Entry 8U0V (electron microscopy, 3.89 A resolution); this record covers chains A and B of the 6 polymer chains in the assembly.

# Chain A
Protein: Peroxisomal ATPase PEX1
Organism: Saccharomyces cerevisiae
Notes: EC 3.6.4.-
UniProtKB: P24004 (PEX1_YEAST); residues 1-1043 here = UniProt positions 1-1043
Chain sequence (1054 residues; each row starts with the number of its first residue):
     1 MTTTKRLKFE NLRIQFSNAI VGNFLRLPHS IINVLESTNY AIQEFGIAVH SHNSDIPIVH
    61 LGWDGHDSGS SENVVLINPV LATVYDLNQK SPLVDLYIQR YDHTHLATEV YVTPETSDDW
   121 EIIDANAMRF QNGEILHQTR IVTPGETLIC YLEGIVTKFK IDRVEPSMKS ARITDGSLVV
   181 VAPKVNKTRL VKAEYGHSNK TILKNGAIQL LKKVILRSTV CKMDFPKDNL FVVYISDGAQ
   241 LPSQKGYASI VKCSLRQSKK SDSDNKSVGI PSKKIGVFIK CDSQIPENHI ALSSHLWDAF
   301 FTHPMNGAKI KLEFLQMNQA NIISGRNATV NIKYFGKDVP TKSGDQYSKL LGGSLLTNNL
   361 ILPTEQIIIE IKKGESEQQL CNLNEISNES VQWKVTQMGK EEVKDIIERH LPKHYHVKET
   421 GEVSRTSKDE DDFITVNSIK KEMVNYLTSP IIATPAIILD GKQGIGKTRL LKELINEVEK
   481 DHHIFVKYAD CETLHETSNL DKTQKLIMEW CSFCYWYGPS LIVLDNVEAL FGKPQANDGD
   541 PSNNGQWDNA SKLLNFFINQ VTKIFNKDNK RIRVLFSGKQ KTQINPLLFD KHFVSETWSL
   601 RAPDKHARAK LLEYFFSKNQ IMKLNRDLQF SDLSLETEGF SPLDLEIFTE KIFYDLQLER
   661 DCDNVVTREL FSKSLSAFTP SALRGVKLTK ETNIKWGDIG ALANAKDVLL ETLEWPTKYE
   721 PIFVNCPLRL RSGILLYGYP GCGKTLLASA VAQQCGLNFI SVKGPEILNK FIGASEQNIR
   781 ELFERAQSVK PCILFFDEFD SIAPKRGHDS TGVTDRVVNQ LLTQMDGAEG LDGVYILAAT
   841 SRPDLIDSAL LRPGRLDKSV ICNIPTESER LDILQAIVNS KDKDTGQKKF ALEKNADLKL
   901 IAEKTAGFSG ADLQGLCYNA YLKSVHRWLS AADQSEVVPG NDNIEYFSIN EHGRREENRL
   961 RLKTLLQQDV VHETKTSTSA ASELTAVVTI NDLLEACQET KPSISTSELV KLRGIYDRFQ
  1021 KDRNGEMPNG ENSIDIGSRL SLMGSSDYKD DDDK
Unresolved in the structure: 1-205, 1027-1054
Differences from the reference sequence: expression tag (1044-1054)
UniProt features mapped onto this chain:
  - binding site (ATP): Gly461 to Thr468, Gly738 to Thr745
  - mutagenesis: Lys467 (K467E: In PEX1pA1; no effect), Tyr488 (Y488A: Cells are able to grow on a medium with oleate as a sole carbon source), His495 (H495A: Cells are able to grow on a medium with oleate as a sole carbon source), Asp525 (D525Q: In PEX1pB1; no effect), Lys744 (K744A: In Amut mutant; abolished ATPase activity of the PEX1-PEX6 AAA ATPase complex; K744E: In PEX1pA2; decreased binding to PEX6. Results in accumulation of PEX5 on peroxisomal membranes), Phe771 (F771A: Cells are unable to grow on a medium with oleate as a sole carbon source), Asp797 (D797Q: In PEX1pB2; results in accumulation of PEX5 on peroxisomal membranes), Glu798 (E798A: In Bmut mutant; decreased ATPase activity of the PEX1-PEX6 AAA ATPase complex; E798Q: Abolished ATPase activity of the PEX1-PEX6 AAA ATPase complex)
What the authors report for this chain:
  - mutagenesis - K467S: unchanged localization

# Chain B
Protein: Peroxisomal ATPase PEX6
Organism: Saccharomyces cerevisiae
Notes: EC 3.6.4.-
UniProtKB: P33760 (PEX6_YEAST); residue numbers follow UniProt; this construct covers 1-1030
Chain sequence (1044 residues; each row starts with the number of its first residue; numbers below 1 keep their minus sign (Met-13 is residue -13)):
   -13 MGSSHHHHHH SQDPMKASLT FSLSGIYAPC SISRDIYLEY GDKKAECLYG TIRLPQYGPG
    47 CTPGKIVHCV LDDSLPFCSI VVPSKLFGFM PTQPTMDFCY FEPILDNVVP VLDSVTFLIN
   107 EQLYSKLMDL PQEMQQIQFL HYKYNINSME TVVHSRDILT SGLCQILNCS PFPQGLVDFT
   167 ETQLILVNDT EQKLSALKYA NEDEEYALPK IGTNSALSID LESLPCTISR DLLRPAPHIN
   227 DDNSIYAFTD AETLLRLDVT SGSFITVSNM GCVRLVKLFV LLLPNGFKKR TIYAPPKIIA
   287 SFPDCSVVTI SKSNIGHTDI PIANQVFISR VGGWLQSQKC FQNIILTTLK KFFSESKRIL
   347 CQNDLIPIAF DSSMADLNIA EENDESDDED ELGQYYKNDS LVWFFVTSAE LDCFSKDNSH
   407 FIIDPNRTKL ITTNITNRRP LPLSRSNLQR YYGFAETFYY DLHIFPYVRQ LVNILETSFN
   467 CSQRGITLNA SVLLHSTTNN VGKATMVRFA SKYLGIHLLE IDCLSLTSNS RQLDSTSKII
   527 GYIRAKCENV LPYASPAVIF LAHLDSILLD VNANQDPEAI KLQKSINFEM SKLLDDFTFK
   587 FPGTTFVGSV NNIDNVPSSF RSHMRFEILV PVPSEAQRLR IFQWYLSSHE LNRDVQQKVP
   647 VSYMDNISFS SLSSYSAGLT PLDIKSIVET ARMTATARFY QESKKCGWLP QSILITQEDL
   707 SKATSKARNE FSVSIGAPQI PNVTWDDIGG IDFVKGEILD TIDMPLKHPE LFTSGMKKRS
   767 GILFYGPPGT GKTLMAKAIA TNFSLNFFSV KGPELLNMYI GESEANVRRV FQKAREAKPC
   827 VIFFDEIDSV APKRGNQGDS GGVMDRIVSQ LLAELDGMST DADGVFVIGA TNRPDLLDEA
   887 LLRPGRFDKL LYLGIPDTDT KQLNILEALT RKFVLDNDVK LIELAKLCPF NYTGADFYAL
   947 CSDAMLNAMS RIARMVEKKV SQHNELTGEN ISTRRWFDKI ATKEDTKVVV KMEDFLKAQE
  1007 QLTPSVSRAE LNHYEAVRAN FEGA
Unresolved in the structure: -13 to 0
Differences from the reference sequence: initiating methionine (-13); expression tag (-12 to 0)
UniProt features mapped onto this chain:
  - binding site (ATP): Gly772 to Thr779
  - mutagenesis: Lys489 (K489A: In PEX6pA1; decreased binding to PEX15), Tyr528 (Y528A: Cells are able to grow on a medium with oleate as a sole carbon source), Lys778 (K778A: In PEX6pA2; increased amount of peroxisome-bound PEX6. Results in accumulation of PEX5 on peroxisomal membranes. In Amut mutant; abolished ATPase activity of the PEX1-PEX6 AAA ATPase complex), Tyr805 (Y805A: Cells are unable to grow on a medium with oleate as a sole carbon source), Asp831 (D831Q: In PEX6pB2; increased amount of peroxisome-bound PEX6. Results in accumulation of PEX5 on peroxisomal membranes), Glu832 (E832A: In Bmut mutant; abolished ATPase activity of the PEX1-PEX6 AAA ATPase complex; E832Q: Abolished ATP hydrolysis)

# Interface between chain A and chain B
Residue-residue contacts (105; chain A residue first):
  Gln463(A) - Ser605(B)  hydrogen bond (side chain-backbone)
  Gln463(A) - Ser608(B)  hydrogen bond
  Glu492(A) - Phe574(B)
  His495(A) - Lys567(B)  hydrogen bond (side chain-backbone)
  His495(A) - Ser571(B)
  Ser498(A) - Lys567(B)  hydrogen bond
  Ile647(A) - Met610(B)
  Ile647(A) - Arg611(B)
  Glu650(A) - Leu474(B)
  Glu650(A) - Arg611(B)
  Lys651(A) - Arg611(B)  hydrogen bond (side chain-backbone)
  Lys651(A) - Phe612(B)
  Phe653(A) - Cys467(B)  hydrophobic
  Tyr654(A) - Ile460(B)  hydrophobic
  Tyr654(A) - Leu474(B)  hydrogen bond (side chain-backbone)
  Tyr654(A) - Asn475(B)
  Tyr654(A) - Phe612(B)  hydrophobic
  Gln657(A) - Arg470(B)
  Leu658(A) - Asn459(B)
  Ser681(A) - Ser608(B)
  Arg684(A) - Ile599(B)
  Arg684(A) - Arg607(B)
  Gly741(A) - Arg889(B)
  Lys763(A) - Ala859(B)  hydrogen bond (side chain-backbone)
  Lys763(A) - Asp862(B)  salt bridge
  Pro765(A) - Ser855(B)
  Pro765(A) - Gln856(B)
  Leu768(A) - Arg852(B)
  Asn769(A) - Ile806(B)
  Lys770(A) - Tyr805(B)
  Lys770(A) - Ile806(B)
  Lys770(A) - Glu808(B)
  Phe771(A) - Asn560(B)
  Glu798(A) - Ser855(B)
  Glu798(A) - Leu858(B)
  Asp800(A) - Arg840(B)  salt bridge
  Ser801(A) - Arg840(B)
  His808(A) - Gly841(B)
  His808(A) - Asn842(B)
  Asp809(A) - Gly847(B)
  Leu845(A) - Arg840(B)
  Asp884(A) - Thr759(B)
  Asp884(A) - Ser760(B)
  Asp884(A) - Gly761(B)  hydrogen bond (side chain-backbone)
  Lys889(A) - Gly761(B)
  Phe890(A) - Met762(B)  hydrophobic
  Asp912(A) - Pro890(B)
  Tyr918(A) - Met762(B)  hydrophobic
  Tyr918(A) - Lys763(B)
  Tyr918(A) - Lys764(B)
  Tyr918(A) - Arg765(B)  hydrogen bond (side chain-backbone)
  Asn919(A) - Arg765(B)
  Tyr921(A) - Leu757(B)  hydrogen bond (side chain-backbone)
  Tyr921(A) - Phe758(B)  hydrophobic
  Tyr921(A) - Met762(B)  hydrophobic
  Leu922(A) - Phe758(B)  hydrophobic
  Leu922(A) - Arg765(B)
  Val925(A) - Leu757(B)  hydrophobic
  Val925(A) - Phe758(B)  hydrophobic
  His926(A) - Asp746(B)  salt bridge
  Leu929(A) - Met750(B)  hydrophobic
  Leu929(A) - His754(B)
  Asn943(A) - Thr176(B)
  Glu945(A) - Tyr110(B)
  Glu945(A) - Val173(B)
  Glu945(A) - Asn174(B)  hydrogen bond
  Glu945(A) - Thr176(B)
  Tyr946(A) - Tyr110(B)  hydrogen bond (backbone-side chain)
  Tyr946(A) - Leu172(B)
  Tyr946(A) - Val173(B)  hydrophobic
  Phe947(A) - Tyr110(B)  hydrogen bond (backbone-side chain)
  Phe947(A) - Met114(B)  hydrophobic
  Phe947(A) - Glu119(B)
  Phe947(A) - Gln122(B)
  Phe947(A) - Leu172(B)  hydrophobic
  Ser948(A) - Ile171(B)
  Ile949(A) - Glu119(B)
  Ile949(A) - Gln122(B)
  Ile949(A) - Leu170(B)
  Asn950(A) - Thr168(B)  hydrogen bond (side chain-backbone)
  Asn950(A) - Gln169(B)
  Glu951(A) - Gln169(B)  hydrogen bond (backbone-side chain)
  His952(A) - Gln169(B)
  Leu962(A) - Val173(B)  hydrophobic
  Leu965(A) - Leu153(B)  hydrophobic
  Leu965(A) - Asn154(B)
  Gln968(A) - Asp651(B)  hydrogen bond (side chain-backbone)
  Gln968(A) - Asn652(B)
  Asp969(A) - Lys179(B)  salt bridge
  His972(A) - Leu625(B)
  Leu984(A) - Leu757(B)
  Gln998(A) - Ala1030(B)
  Glu999(A) - Ala1030(B)
  Thr1000(A) - Ala1030(B)
  Lys1001(A) - Asn1026(B)  hydrogen bond (side chain-backbone)
  Lys1001(A) - Phe1027(B)
  Lys1001(A) - Ala1030(B)
  Pro1002(A) - Ala1030(B)
  Ser1003(A) - Glu885(B)
  Ser1003(A) - Leu888(B)
  Ser1003(A) - Arg889(B)
  Ser1003(A) - Pro890(B)
  Ile1004(A) - Glu885(B)
  Ser1005(A) - Glu885(B)
  Glu1008(A) - Glu885(B)
Also at the interface, not in a pair above, chain A (74 interface residues in all): Leu530, Asp538, Leu643, Arg842, Asp882, Ala911, Gln914, Gly915, Lys923, Arg954, Asn958, Leu966, Cys997
Also at the interface, not in a pair above, chain B (83 interface residues in all): Phe165, Thr166, Glu167, Asp175, Glu177, Thr463, Ala476, Ala559, Leu568, Lys570, Arg626, Gly807, Asp851, Val854, Lys895, Glu1028
The authors on this interface:
  - interface residues, chain A: Tyr654(A), Phe947(A)
  - interface residues, chain A: Asn941(A) (proposed by the authors, not directly observed)

# Overview
74 residues of chain A and 83 residues of chain B are in contact; the contacts include 17 hydrogen bonds and 4
salt bridges. Among the polar pairs are Lys763(A)-Asp862(B), Asp800(A)-Arg840(B) and His926(A)-Asp746(B). From
the paper: K467S of chain A leaves localization unchanged; interface residues Tyr654(A), Phe947(A) and
Asn941(A).
Here chain A is Peroxisomal ATPase PEX1 and chain B is Peroxisomal ATPase PEX6, both from Saccharomyces
cerevisiae. Entry 8U0V (S. cerevisiae Pex1/Pex6 with 1 mM ATP) was determined by electron microscopy (same
publication as 8U0X).
